PDB entry 6YA1 | X-ray diffraction, 1.48 A resolution | chain A

Chain A:
Name: Zinc metalloproteinase
Source organism: Legionella pneumophila
Notes: EC 3.4.24.-
Reference sequence: P21347 (PROA_LEGPN); residues 1-336 here correspond to UniProt positions 208-543 (UniProt number = residue number + 207)
Chain sequence (336 residues; row label = number of the first residue in the row):
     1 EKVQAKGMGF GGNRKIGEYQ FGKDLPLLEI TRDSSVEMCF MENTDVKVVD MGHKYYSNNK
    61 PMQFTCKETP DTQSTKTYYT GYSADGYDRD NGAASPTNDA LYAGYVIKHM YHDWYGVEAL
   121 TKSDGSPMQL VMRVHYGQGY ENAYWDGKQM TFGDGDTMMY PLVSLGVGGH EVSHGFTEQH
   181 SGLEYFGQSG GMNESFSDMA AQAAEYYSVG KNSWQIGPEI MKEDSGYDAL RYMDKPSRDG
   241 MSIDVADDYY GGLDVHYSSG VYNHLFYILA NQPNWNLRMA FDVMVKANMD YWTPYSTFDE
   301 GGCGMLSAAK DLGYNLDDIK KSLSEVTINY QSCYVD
Unresolved in the structure: 68-75
Curated features (UniProtKB/Swiss-Prot):
  - active site: E171, H256 (Proton donor)
  - binding site (Zn(2+)): H170, H174, E194
Cystine bridges: C39-C66, C303-C333
Ion coordination: Ca2+ site 1 near E42 (its only coordinating residue here); Zn2+ site 1: H53, D90, H135, D154; Zn2+ site 2: H112, E118; Ca2+ site 2 near D156 (its only coordinating residue here); Zn2+ site 3: H170, H174, E194 (together with acetate ion); Ca2+ site 3 near D224 (its only coordinating residue here); Zn2+ site 4: D254, H256, D336; Zn2+ site 5: H264 (together with acetate ion)
From the paper describing this entry:
  - catalytic residues: H170, E171, H174, Y185, E194, D198, H256
  - Zn2+ coordination: H170, H174, E194
  - specificity-determining residues: M158, M159, M221, Y227 (proposed by the authors, not directly observed)

Summary:
The Zn2+ site 1 is built by H53, D90, H135 and D154. H112 and E118 coordinate Zn2+ site 2. Curated annotation
(UniProt) lists active-site residues E171 and H256 and 3 Zn2+-binding residues. The paper reports catalytic
residues H170, E171 and H174 among others; Zn2+ coordination by H170, H174 and E194.
Chain A is Zinc metalloproteinase (Legionella pneumophila); the structure, Zinc metalloprotease ProA, was
determined by X-ray diffraction together with 6YZE from the same study.
